Entry 3OUY (X-ray diffraction, 2.69 A resolution); this record covers chains A and C of the 4 polymer chains in the assembly.

# Chain A
Protein: CCA-Adding Enzyme
Source organism: Archaeoglobus fulgidus
Notes: EC 2.7.7.25, 2.7.7.21
Reference sequence: O28126 (CCA_ARCFU); residue numbers follow UniProt; this construct covers 1-437
Amino-acid sequence (441 residues; each row starts with the number of its first residue):
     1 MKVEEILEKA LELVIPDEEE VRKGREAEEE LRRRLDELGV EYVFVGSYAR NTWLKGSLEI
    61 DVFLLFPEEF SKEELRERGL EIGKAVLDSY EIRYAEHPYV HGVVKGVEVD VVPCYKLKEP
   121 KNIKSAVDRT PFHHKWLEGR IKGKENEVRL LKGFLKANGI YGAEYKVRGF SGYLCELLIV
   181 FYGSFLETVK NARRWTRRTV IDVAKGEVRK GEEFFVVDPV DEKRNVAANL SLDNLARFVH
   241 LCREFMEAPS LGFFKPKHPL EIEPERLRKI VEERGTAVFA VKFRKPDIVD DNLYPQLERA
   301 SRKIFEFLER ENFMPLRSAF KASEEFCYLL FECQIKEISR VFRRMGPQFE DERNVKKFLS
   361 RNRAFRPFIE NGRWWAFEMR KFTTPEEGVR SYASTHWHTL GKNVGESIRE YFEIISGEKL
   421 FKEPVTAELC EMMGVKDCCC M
Construct notes: expression tag (438-441)
Ligand contacts: pyrophosphate (POP): Gly-46, Ser-47, Arg-50, Trp-53, Ser-57, Asp-61, Lys-152, Tyr-161, Gly-172, Tyr-173, Glu-176
UniProt features mapped onto this chain:
  - binding site (ATP): Ser-47, Arg-50, His-133, Lys-152, Tyr-161
  - binding site (CTP): Ser-47, Arg-50, His-133, Lys-152, Tyr-161
  - binding site (Mg(2+)): Glu-59, Asp-61, Asp-110
  - mutagenesis: Arg-50 (R50A: High decrease in both AMP and CMP incorporation), Asp-110 (D110A: High decrease in both AMP and CMP incorporation), His-133 (H133A: No decrease in both AMP and CMP incorporation), Arg-299 to Arg-302 (Does not affect the CCA tRNA nucleotidyltransferase activity, while the CCACCA tRNA nucleotidyltransferase activity is strongly reduced)

# Chain C
Molecule: 35-nt RNA strand
Sequence (35 nucleotides; numbered 1 to 35; the number before each row is that of its first residue):
     1 GGAAGUAGAU GGUUCAAGUC CAUUUACUUC CACCA

# Chain A / chain C interface
Residue-residue contacts - 68 pairs, chain A then chain C:
  Gly-46(A) / A35(C)  phosphate contact
  Arg-50(A) / A35(C)  hydrogen bond to the phosphate
  Glu-59(A) / A35(C)  phosphate contact
  Asp-61(A) / C34(C)  hydrogen bond to the sugar
  Asp-61(A) / A35(C)  phosphate contact
  Phe-63(A) / C34(C)  sugar contact
  Tyr-94(A) / C33(C)  base contact
  Ala-95(A) / A32(C)  base contact
  Ala-95(A) / C33(C)  hydrogen bond to the base
  Glu-96(A) / A32(C)  base contact
  Glu-96(A) / C33(C)  hydrogen bond to the base
  His-97(A) / C33(C)  hydrogen bond to the base
  Tyr-99(A) / C33(C)  hydrogen bond to the sugar
  Tyr-99(A) / C34(C)  sugar contact
  Asp-110(A) / C34(C)  phosphate contact
  Val-112(A) / C34(C)  sugar contact
  Ala-126(A) / C33(C)  base contact
  Ala-126(A) / C34(C)  base contact
  Val-127(A) / C34(C)  base contact
  Thr-130(A) / C34(C)  hydrogen bond to the base
  Thr-130(A) / A35(C)  hydrogen bond to the sugar
  His-133(A) / A35(C)  hydrogen bond to the sugar
  Ala-163(A) / A32(C)  sugar contact
  Ala-163(A) / A35(C)  base contact
  Glu-164(A) / A32(C)  hydrogen bond to the phosphate
  Glu-164(A) / C33(C)  phosphate contact
  Tyr-165(A) / G1(C)  base contact
  Tyr-165(A) / C31(C)  hydrogen bond to the base
  Tyr-165(A) / A32(C)  hydrogen bond to the sugar
  Tyr-173(A) / A35(C)  sugar contact
  Arg-224(A) / C31(C)  salt bridge to the phosphate
  Arg-224(A) / A32(C)  salt bridge to the phosphate
  Arg-224(A) / A35(C)  hydrogen bond to the base
  Ala-228(A) / C31(C)  sugar contact
  Asn-229(A) / C31(C)  hydrogen bond to the sugar
  Asn-229(A) / A32(C)  sugar contact
  Asp-291(A) / A32(C)  hydrogen bond to the sugar
  Asp-291(A) / C33(C)  sugar contact
  Asn-292(A) / G1(C)  hydrogen bond to the sugar
  Asn-292(A) / A32(C)  base contact
  Pro-295(A) / G2(C)  sugar contact
  Gln-296(A) / G1(C)  hydrogen bond to the sugar
  Gln-296(A) / G2(C)  sugar contact
  Arg-299(A) / A3(C)  salt bridge to the phosphate
  Arg-302(A) / A3(C)  salt bridge to the phosphate
  Lys-303(A) / A22(C)  salt bridge to the phosphate
  Arg-310(A) / C21(C)  hydrogen bond to the phosphate
  Arg-310(A) / A22(C)  salt bridge to the phosphate
  Arg-344(A) / U14(C)  sugar contact
  Met-345(A) / C15(C)  base contact
  Gly-346(A) / C15(C)  base contact
  Pro-347(A) / C15(C)  base contact
  Asn-354(A) / C15(C)  hydrogen bond to the sugar
  Lys-357(A) / C15(C)  sugar contact
  Lys-357(A) / A16(C)  salt bridge to the phosphate
  Phe-358(A) / C15(C)  sugar contact
  Arg-361(A) / C15(C)  salt bridge to the phosphate
  Arg-363(A) / C15(C)  salt bridge to the phosphate
  Tyr-392(A) / A22(C)  hydrogen bond to the phosphate
  His-396(A) / C21(C)  sugar contact
  His-396(A) / A22(C)  hydrogen bond to the phosphate
  His-398(A) / U23(C)  salt bridge to the phosphate
  His-398(A) / U24(C)  salt bridge to the phosphate
  Thr-399(A) / A22(C)  phosphate contact
  Thr-399(A) / U23(C)  hydrogen bond to the phosphate
  Gly-401(A) / G2(C)  phosphate contact
  Lys-402(A) / G1(C)  phosphate contact
  Lys-402(A) / G2(C)  hydrogen bond to the phosphate
Interface residues without a listed pair, chain A (52 interface residues in all): Ser-47, Arg-93, Ser-171, Glu-176, Val-226, Arg-373

# Overview
52 residues of chain A face 15 of chain C across their interface, with 23 hydrogen bonds and 11 salt bridges.
Polar pairs include Ala-95(A)/C33(C), Glu-96(A)/C33(C) and His-97(A)/C33(C). Bound to chain A: pyrophosphate.
Here chain A is CCA-Adding Enzyme (Archaeoglobus fulgidus) and chain C is a 35-nt RNA strand. Entry 3OUY (How
the CCA-adding Enzyme Selects Adenine Over Cytosine at Position 76 of tRNA) was determined by X-ray
diffraction (same publication as 3OV7, 3OVB and 3OVS).
